3UG3 - chains A and D of the 6 polymer chains in the assembly; structure by X-ray diffraction, 1.80 A resolution.

Chain A (and D):
Protein: Alpha-L-arabinofuranosidase
From: Thermotoga maritima
Notes: EC 3.2.1.55; chain D of this document is another copy of the same molecule, construct and numbering; everything in this record applies to it too
UniProtKB: Q9WYB7 (Q9WYB7_THEMA); numbering as in UniProt (aligned over 1-484)
Chain sequence (504 residues; numbered -19 to 484; the number before each row is that of its first residue; numbers below 1 keep their minus sign (Met-19 is residue -19)):
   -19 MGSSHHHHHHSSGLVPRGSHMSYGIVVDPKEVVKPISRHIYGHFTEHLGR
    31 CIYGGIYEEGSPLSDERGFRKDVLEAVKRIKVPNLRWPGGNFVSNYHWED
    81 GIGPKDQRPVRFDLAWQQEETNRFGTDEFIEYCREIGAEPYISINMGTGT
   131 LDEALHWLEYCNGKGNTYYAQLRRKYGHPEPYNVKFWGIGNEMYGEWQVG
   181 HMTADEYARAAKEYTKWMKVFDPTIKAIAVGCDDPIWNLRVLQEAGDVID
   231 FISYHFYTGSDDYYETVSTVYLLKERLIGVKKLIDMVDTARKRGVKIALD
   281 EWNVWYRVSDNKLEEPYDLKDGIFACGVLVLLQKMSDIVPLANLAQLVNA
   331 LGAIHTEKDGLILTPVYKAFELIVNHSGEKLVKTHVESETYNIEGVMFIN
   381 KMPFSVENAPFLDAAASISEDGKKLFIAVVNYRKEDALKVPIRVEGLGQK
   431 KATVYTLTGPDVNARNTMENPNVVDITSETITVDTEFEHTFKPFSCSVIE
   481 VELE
Not modelled in the structure: -19 to 1, 484 (chain D: -19 to 1, 483-484)
Sequence notes: expression tag (-19 to 0); engineered mutation Gly4 (Arg in Q9WYB7)

Interface between chain A and chain D:
Contacting residue pairs - 24 pairs, chain A then chain D:
  Pro215(A) with Leu219(D), hydrophobic; Met266(D), hydrophobic
  Ile216(A) with Ile216(D), hydrophobic; Leu219(D), hydrophobic; Arg220(D)
  Leu219(A) with Pro215(D), hydrophobic; Ile216(D), hydrophobic; Leu219(D), hydrophobic
  Arg220(A) with Ile216(D); Arg220(D)
  Gln223(A) with Ile216(D)
  Glu255(A) with Lys262(D), salt bridge
  Gly259(A) with Lys262(D); Met266(D)
  Lys262(A) with Glu255(D), salt bridge; Gly259(D); Lys262(D)
  Leu263(A) with Leu263(D), hydrophobic; Met266(D), hydrophobic
  Met266(A) with Pro215(D), hydrophobic; Gly259(D); Leu263(D), hydrophobic
  His365(A) with His365(D)
  Glu367(A) with Lys363(D), salt bridge
Other interface residues (no listed pair), chain A (17 interface residues in all): Ile258, Val260, Lys261, Asp265, Lys363
Other interface residues (no listed pair), chain D (17 interface residues in all): Gln223, Ile258, Val260, Lys261, Asp265, Glu367

Overview:
The chain A/chain D interface involves 17 residues from each chain, with 3 salt bridges. Polar contacts
include Glu255(A)-Lys262(D) and Glu367(A)-Lys363(D).
Chain A and chain D are both Alpha-L-arabinofuranosidase (Thermotoga maritima); the structure, Crystal
structure of alpha-L-arabinofuranosidase from Thermotoga maritima ligand free form, was determined by X-ray
diffraction together with 3UG4 and 3UG5 from the same study.
